PDB entry 5CD4 | X-ray diffraction, 3.20 A resolution | chains A and L of the 12 polymer chains in the assembly

# Chain A
Name: CRISPR system Cascade subunit CasE
From: Escherichia coli
Notes: EC 3.1.-.-
Reference sequence: Q46897 (CAS6_ECOLI); residues 1-199 here = UniProt positions 1-199
Amino-acid sequence (199 residues; each row starts with the number of its first residue):
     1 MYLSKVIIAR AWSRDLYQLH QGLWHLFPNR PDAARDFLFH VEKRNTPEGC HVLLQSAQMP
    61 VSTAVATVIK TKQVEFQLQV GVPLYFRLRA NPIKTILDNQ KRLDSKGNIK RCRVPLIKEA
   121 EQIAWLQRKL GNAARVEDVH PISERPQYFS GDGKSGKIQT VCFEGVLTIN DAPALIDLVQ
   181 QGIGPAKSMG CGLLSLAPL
Swiss-Prot annotation at these positions:
  - mutagenesis: His20 (H20A: Loss of pre-crRNA cleavage)

# Chain L
Molecule: crRNA
From: Escherichia coli
Sequence (61 nucleotides; each row starts with the number of its first residue):
     1 AUAAACCGAC GGUAUUGUUC AGAUCCUGGC UUGCCAACAG GAGUUCCCCG CGCCAGCGGG
    61 X
Modified residues: 23G (guanosine-5'-phosphate-2',3'-cyclic phosphate) at position 61

# Chain A / chain L interface
Contacting residue pairs (55):
  Tyr17(A) with 23G_61(L), hydrogen bond to the sugar
  His20(A) with 23G_61(L), phosphate contact
  Ala34(A) with 23G_61(L), phosphate contact
  Arg35(A) with 23G_61(L), hydrogen bond to the phosphate
  Asn91(A) with U45(L), base contact
  Ile93(A) with U45(L), base contact
  Lys94(A) with G43(L), hydrogen bond to the base; C57(L), phosphate contact
  Thr95(A) with G56(L), sugar contact; C57(L), hydrogen bond to the phosphate
  Ile96(A) with G43(L), base contact; U44(L), base contact; G56(L), phosphate contact
  Asp98(A) with U44(L), hydrogen bond to the base
  Asn99(A) with U44(L), hydrogen bond to the base
  Gln100(A) with U44(L), base contact
  Arg102(A) with U44(L), hydrogen bond to the base; C46(L), salt bridge to the phosphate
  Asp104(A) with C48(L), phosphate contact
  Ser105(A) with C48(L), hydrogen bond to the phosphate
  Lys106(A) with C49(L), salt bridge to the phosphate; G50(L), salt bridge to the phosphate
  Lys110(A) with C46(L), salt bridge to the phosphate; C47(L), salt bridge to the phosphate
  Arg111(A) with C49(L), base contact; G56(L), base contact
  Cys112(A) with U45(L), sugar contact; C46(L), hydrogen bond to the phosphate
  Arg113(A) with U45(L), hydrogen bond to the sugar; C47(L), base contact; C48(L), base contact; G58(L), hydrogen bond to the base; G59(L), hydrogen bond to the base; G60(L), hydrogen bond to the base
  Val114(A) with G43(L), sugar contact; U44(L), base contact
  Pro115(A) with G43(L), hydrogen bond to the sugar; U45(L), base contact
  Ile117(A) with A42(L), base contact; G43(L), sugar contact
  Arg128(A) with C57(L), hydrogen bond to the phosphate; G58(L), salt bridge to the phosphate
  Lys129(A) with G58(L), salt bridge to the phosphate
  Phe149(A) with C46(L), base contact; 23G_61(L), base contact
  Lys154(A) with C46(L), sugar contact
  Ser155(A) with C46(L), sugar contact
  Gly156(A) with C46(L), base contact
  Lys157(A) with U45(L), salt bridge to the phosphate; C46(L), base contact
  Ile158(A) with U45(L), base contact
  Gln159(A) with U45(L), hydrogen bond to the base
  Lys187(A) with G59(L), salt bridge to the phosphate; G60(L), salt bridge to the phosphate
  Ser188(A) with 23G_61(L), base contact
Interface residues without a listed pair, chain A (41 interface residues in all): Gln21, Trp24, Leu97, Leu116, Asp152, Gly184, Pro185
Interface residues without a listed pair, chain L (18 interface residues in all): C51, G52, C53

# In short
41 residues of chain A and 18 residues of chain L are in contact; the contacts include 16 hydrogen bonds and
10 salt bridges. Among the polar pairs are Lys94(A)-G43(L), Asp98(A)-U44(L) and Asn99(A)-U44(L). Curated
annotation (UniProt) lists one mutagenesis site on chain A.
Here chain A is CRISPR system Cascade subunit CasE and chain L is crRNA, both from Escherichia coli. Entry
5CD4 (The Type IE CRISPR Cascade complex from E. coli, with two assemblies in the asymmetric unit ...) was
determined by X-ray diffraction.
